Entry 4U5F (X-ray diffraction, 3.70 A resolution); this record covers chains B and D of the 6 polymer chains in the assembly.

Chain B (and D):
Name: Glutamate receptor 2
Organism: Rattus norvegicus
Notes: chain D of this document is another copy of the same molecule, construct and numbering; everything in this record applies to it too
UniProt: P19491 (GRIA2_RAT); aligned to UniProt positions 25-838 over residues 6-824 (the alignment contains insertions or deletions, so no single offset holds)
Amino-acid sequence (814 residues; numbered 6 to 824; 5 numbers in that range are skipped by the numbering (no residue carries them; nothing is unmodelled there); the number before each row is that of its first residue):
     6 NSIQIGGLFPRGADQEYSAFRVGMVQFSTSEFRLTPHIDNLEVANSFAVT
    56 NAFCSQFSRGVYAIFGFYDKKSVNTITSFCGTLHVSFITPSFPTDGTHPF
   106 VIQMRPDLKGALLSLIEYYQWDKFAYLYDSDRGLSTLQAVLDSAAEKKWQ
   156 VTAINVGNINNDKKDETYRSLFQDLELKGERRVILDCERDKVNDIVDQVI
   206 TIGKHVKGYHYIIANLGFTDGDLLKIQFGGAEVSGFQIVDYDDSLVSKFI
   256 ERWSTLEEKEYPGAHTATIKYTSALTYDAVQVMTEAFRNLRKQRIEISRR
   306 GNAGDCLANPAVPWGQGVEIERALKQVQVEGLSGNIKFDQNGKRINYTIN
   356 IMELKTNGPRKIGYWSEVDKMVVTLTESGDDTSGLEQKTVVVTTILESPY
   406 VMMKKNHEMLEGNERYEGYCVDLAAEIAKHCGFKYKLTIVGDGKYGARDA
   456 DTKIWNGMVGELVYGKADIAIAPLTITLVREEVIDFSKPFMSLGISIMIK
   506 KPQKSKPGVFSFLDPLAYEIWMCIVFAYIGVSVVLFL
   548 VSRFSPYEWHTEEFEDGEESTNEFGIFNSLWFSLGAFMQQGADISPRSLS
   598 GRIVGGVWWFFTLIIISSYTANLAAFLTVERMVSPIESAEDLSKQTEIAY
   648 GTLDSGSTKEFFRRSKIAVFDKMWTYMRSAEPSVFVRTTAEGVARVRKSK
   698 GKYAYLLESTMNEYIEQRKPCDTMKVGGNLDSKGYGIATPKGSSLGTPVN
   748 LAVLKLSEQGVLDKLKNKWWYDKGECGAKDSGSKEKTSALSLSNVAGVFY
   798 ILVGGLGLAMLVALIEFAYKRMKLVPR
Unresolved in the structure: 386-389, 548-596, 775-787, 815-824 (chain D: 382-386, 548-596, 775-782, 815-824)
Disulfides: C59-C311, C718-C773
Covalent attachments: N-acetylglucosamine (NAG) linked to N351
Sequence notes: engineered mutation G184 (Lys203 in P19491), E237 (Asn256 in P19491), D385 (Asn406 in P19491), Q392 (Asn413 in P19491), E565 (Ser586 in P19491), A589 (Cys610 in P19491), A815 (Cys836 in P19491), R818 (Ser839 in P19491), M819 (Arg840 in P19491), K820 (Ala841 in P19491), L821 (Glu842 in P19491), V822 (Ala843 in P19491), P823 (Lys844 in P19491)
Small-molecule neighbours:
  - FWF (N,N'-[biphenyl-4,4'-diyldi(2R)propane-2,1-diyl]dipropane-2-sulfonamide): I481, K493, P494, F495, M496, S497, S729, K730, G731, V750, L751, S754, L759
  - 3-(carboxymethyl)-4-isopropenylproline (KAI): E402, Y450, P478, L479, T480, R485, L650, S652, G653, S654, T655, E705, M708, Y732
UniProt features mapped onto this chain:
  - binding site (L-glutamate): T482
  - glycosylation: N351 (N-linked (GlcNAc...) asparagine)
What the authors report for this chain:
  - mutagenesis - I633A, I633E: decreased signaling
  - mutagenesis - I633A, I633E: unchanged expression

Interface between chain B and chain D:
Residue-residue contacts (19; chain B residue first):
  I205(B) with I205(D), hydrophobic; H210(D), hydrogen bond (backbone-side chain)
  T206(B) with H210(D); F233(D); G234(D), hydrogen bond (backbone-backbone)
  I207(B) with F233(D); G234(D)
  G208(B) with H210(D); V211(D)
  H210(B) with I205(D), hydrogen bond (side chain-backbone); T206(D); G208(D); H210(D)
  V211(B) with G208(D); V211(D), hydrophobic
  F233(B) with T206(D); I207(D)
  G234(B) with T206(D); I207(D)
Interface residues without a listed pair, chain D (9 interface residues in all): K230

Summary:
8 residues of chain B face 9 of chain D across their interface, with 3 hydrogen bonds. Among the polar pairs
are I205(B)-H210(D) and T206(B)-G234(D). Chain B binds compound FWF and
3-(carboxymethyl)-4-isopropenylproline. The paper reports that I633A and I633E of chain B reduce signaling;
I633A and I633E of chain B leave expression unchanged.
Chain B and chain D are both Glutamate receptor 2 (Rattus norvegicus); the structure, Crystal structure of
GluA2, con-ikot-ikot snail toxin, partial agonist KA and postitive modulator (R,R)-2b complex, GluA2cryst2
..., was determined by X-ray diffraction, deposited together with 4U5B, 4U5C, 4U5D and 4U5E.
